Entry 4C5S (X-ray diffraction, 1.85 A resolution); this record covers chains B and D of the 4 polymer chains in the assembly.

Chain B (and D):
Name: Phenylalanine ammonia-lyase
From: Taxus wallichiana VAR. chinensis
Notes: EC 4.3.1.24; chain D of this document is another copy of the same molecule, construct and numbering; everything in this record applies to it too
UniProt: Q68G84 (Q68G84_TAXWC); aligned to UniProt positions 1-687 over residues 1-687
Amino-acid sequence (705 residues; each row starts with the number of its first residue; note: 2 numbers in that range are skipped by the numbering (no residue carries them; nothing is unmodelled there); numbers below 1 keep their minus sign (Met-19 is residue -19)):
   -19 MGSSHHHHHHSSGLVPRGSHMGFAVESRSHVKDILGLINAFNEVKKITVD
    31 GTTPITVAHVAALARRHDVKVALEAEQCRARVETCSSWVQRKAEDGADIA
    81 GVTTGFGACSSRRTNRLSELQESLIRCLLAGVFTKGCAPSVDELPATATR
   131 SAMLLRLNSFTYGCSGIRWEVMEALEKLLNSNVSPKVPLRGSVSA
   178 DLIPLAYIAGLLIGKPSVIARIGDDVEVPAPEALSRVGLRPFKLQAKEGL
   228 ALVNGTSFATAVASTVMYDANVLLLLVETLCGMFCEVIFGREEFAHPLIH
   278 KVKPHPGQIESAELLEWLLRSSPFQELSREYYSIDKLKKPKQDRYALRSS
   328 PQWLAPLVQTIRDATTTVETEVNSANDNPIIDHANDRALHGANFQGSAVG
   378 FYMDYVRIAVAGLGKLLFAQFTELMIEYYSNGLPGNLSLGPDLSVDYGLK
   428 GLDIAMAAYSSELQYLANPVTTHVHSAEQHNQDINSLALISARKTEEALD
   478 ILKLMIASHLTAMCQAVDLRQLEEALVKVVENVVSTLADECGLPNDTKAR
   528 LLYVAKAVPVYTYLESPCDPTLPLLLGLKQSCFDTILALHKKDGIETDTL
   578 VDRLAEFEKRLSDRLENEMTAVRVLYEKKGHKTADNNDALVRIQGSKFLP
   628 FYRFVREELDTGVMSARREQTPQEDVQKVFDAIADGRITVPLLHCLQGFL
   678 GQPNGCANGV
Not modelled in the structure: -19 to 8, 115-122, 568-573, 606-617, 678-687
Glycans and other covalent adducts: covalent link Ala175-Asp178; (3S)-3-amino-2,2-difluoro-3-phenylpropanoic acid (BQ7) linked to Ala175
Modified / non-standard residues: Ala175 ({2-[(1S)-1-aminoethyl]-4-methylidene-5-oxo-4,5-dihydro-1H-imidazol-1-yl}acetic acid; MDO)
Differences from the reference sequence: expression tag (-19 to 0); chromophore (175, 175, 175); engineered mutation Ala80 (Tyr in P42212)
Residues lining bound ligands:
  - BQ7 ((3S)-3-amino-2,2-difluoro-3-phenylpropanoic acid), molecule 1: Phe86, Gly87, Leu104, Leu179, Leu227, Asn231, Asn355, Phe371, Glu455, Gln459
  - BQ7, molecule 2: Gln319, Tyr322, Arg325
Curated features (UniProtKB/Swiss-Prot):
  - binding site ((E)-cinnamate): Asn231, Gln319, Arg325, Asn355, Lys427, Glu455, Asn458
  - cross-link: Ala175 (5-imidazolinone (Ala-Gly))

How chain B and chain D interact:
Pairs across the interface (174):
  Gly85(B) - Tyr424(D)
  Phe86(B) - Tyr424(D)
  Cys89(B) - Asn413(D)
  Cys89(B) - Tyr424(D)  hydrophobic
  Cys89(B) - Lys427(D)
  Arg92(B) - Leu420(D)
  Arg92(B) - Glu542(D)  salt bridge
  Thr94(B) - Ser421(D)  hydrogen bond
  Arg96(B) - Asp419(D)  salt bridge
  Arg96(B) - Val422(D)
  Glu99(B) - Val422(D)
  Leu100(B) - Ser421(D)
  Leu100(B) - Val422(D)
  Leu100(B) - Tyr424(D)
  Ser103(B) - Val422(D)
  Ser103(B) - Tyr424(D)
  Arg106(B) - Val422(D)  hydrogen bond (side chain-backbone)
  Arg106(B) - Ala643(D)
  Arg106(B) - Pro649(D)
  Cys107(B) - Tyr424(D)  hydrophobic
  Cys107(B) - Lys427(D)
  Cys107(B) - Gly428(D)
  Cys107(B) - Pro649(D)
  Leu109(B) - Thr648(D)
  Leu109(B) - Pro649(D)
  Leu109(B) - Gln650(D)  hydrogen bond (backbone-backbone)
  Ala110(B) - Gly428(D)
  Ala110(B) - Leu429(D)
  Ala110(B) - Gln650(D)
  Gly111(B) - Gln650(D)
  Val112(B) - Leu481(D)  hydrophobic
  Val112(B) - Val653(D)  hydrophobic
  Val112(B) - Gln654(D)
  Val112(B) - Phe657(D)  hydrophobic
  Phe113(B) - Gln650(D)
  Phe113(B) - Gln654(D)  hydrogen bond (backbone-side chain)
  Thr114(B) - Leu481(D)
  Thr114(B) - Phe657(D)
  Arg170(B) - Tyr436(D)
  Arg170(B) - Glu439(D)  salt bridge
  Arg170(B) - Glu474(D)  salt bridge
  Arg170(B) - Ile478(D)
  Gly171(B) - Ile431(D)
  Gly171(B) - Ala432(D)
  Gly171(B) - Ala435(D)
  Ser172(B) - Ala435(D)
  Val173(B) - Ile431(D)
  Val173(B) - Ala435(D)
  Leu179(B) - Ile431(D)  hydrophobic
  Ile180(B) - Gly428(D)
  Ile180(B) - Ala432(D)  hydrophobic
  Tyr184(B) - Gln650(D)  hydrogen bond
  Ser194(B) - Thr648(D)
  Ser194(B) - Glu651(D)
  Lys392(B) - His452(D)  hydrogen bond
  Phe395(B) - His452(D)
  Phe395(B) - Ser453(D)
  Thr399(B) - His457(D)
  Met402(B) - Gln456(D)  hydrogen bond (backbone-side chain)
  Ile403(B) - Gln456(D)
  Ile403(B) - His457(D)
  Glu404(B) - Gln456(D)
  Gly412(B) - Gln456(D)
  Asn413(B) - Cys89(D)
  Asn413(B) - Gln456(D)  hydrogen bond
  Asp419(B) - Arg96(D)  salt bridge
  Leu420(B) - Arg92(D)
  Ser421(B) - Arg92(D)
  Ser421(B) - Thr94(D)  hydrogen bond
  Ser421(B) - Leu100(D)
  Val422(B) - Arg96(D)
  Val422(B) - Glu99(D)
  Val422(B) - Leu100(D)
  Val422(B) - Ser103(D)
  Val422(B) - Arg106(D)  hydrogen bond (backbone-side chain)
  Tyr424(B) - Gly85(D)
  Tyr424(B) - Phe86(D)  hydrophobic
  Tyr424(B) - Cys89(D)  hydrophobic
  Tyr424(B) - Leu100(D)
  Tyr424(B) - Ser103(D)
  Tyr424(B) - Cys107(D)  hydrophobic
  Lys427(B) - Phe86(D)
  Lys427(B) - Cys89(D)
  Lys427(B) - Cys107(D)
  Lys427(B) - Glu455(D)  salt bridge
  Lys427(B) - Gln456(D)  hydrogen bond
  Gly428(B) - Cys107(D)
  Gly428(B) - Ile180(D)
  Leu429(B) - Ala110(D)
  Asp430(B) - Glu455(D)
  Asp430(B) - Gln456(D)  hydrogen bond (side chain-backbone)
  Ile431(B) - Gly171(D)
  Ile431(B) - Leu179(D)  hydrophobic
  Ile431(B) - Glu455(D)
  Ala432(B) - Gly171(D)
  Ala432(B) - Ile180(D)  hydrophobic
  Ala434(B) - Ala454(D)  hydrophobic
  Ala435(B) - Gly171(D)
  Ala435(B) - Ser172(D)
  Ala435(B) - Val173(D)
  Ala435(B) - Ile467(D)
  Tyr436(B) - Arg170(D)
  Tyr436(B) - Gly171(D)
  Ser437(B) - His452(D)  hydrogen bond
  Ser438(B) - His450(D)  hydrogen bond (side chain-backbone)
  Ser438(B) - His452(D)  hydrogen bond
  Ser438(B) - Leu464(D)
  Glu439(B) - Arg170(D)  salt bridge
  Glu439(B) - Arg470(D)  salt bridge
  Glu439(B) - Lys471(D)  salt bridge
  Gln441(B) - His450(D)
  Gln441(B) - His452(D)
  Tyr442(B) - Leu443(D)  hydrogen bond (side chain-backbone)
  Tyr442(B) - Asn445(D)
  Tyr442(B) - Pro446(D)
  Tyr442(B) - Val447(D)  hydrophobic
  Tyr442(B) - His450(D)
  Tyr442(B) - Lys471(D)
  Leu443(B) - Tyr442(D)  hydrogen bond (backbone-side chain)
  Asn445(B) - Tyr442(D)
  Asn445(B) - Asn445(D)
  Pro446(B) - Tyr442(D)
  Val447(B) - Tyr442(D)  hydrophobic
  His450(B) - Ser438(D)  hydrogen bond (backbone-side chain)
  His450(B) - Gln441(D)
  His450(B) - Tyr442(D)
  His452(B) - Lys392(D)  hydrogen bond
  His452(B) - Phe395(D)
  His452(B) - Ser437(D)  hydrogen bond
  His452(B) - Ser438(D)  hydrogen bond
  His452(B) - Gln441(D)
  Ser453(B) - Phe395(D)
  Ala454(B) - Ala434(D)  hydrophobic
  Glu455(B) - Lys427(D)  salt bridge
  Glu455(B) - Asp430(D)
  Glu455(B) - Ile431(D)
  Gln456(B) - Met402(D)  hydrogen bond (side chain-backbone)
  Gln456(B) - Ile403(D)
  Gln456(B) - Glu404(D)
  Gln456(B) - Gly412(D)
  Gln456(B) - Asn413(D)  hydrogen bond
  Gln456(B) - Lys427(D)  hydrogen bond
  Gln456(B) - Asp430(D)  hydrogen bond (backbone-side chain)
  His457(B) - Thr399(D)
  His457(B) - Ile403(D)
  Leu464(B) - Ser438(D)
  Ile467(B) - Ala435(D)
  Arg470(B) - Glu439(D)  salt bridge
  Lys471(B) - Glu439(D)  salt bridge
  Lys471(B) - Tyr442(D)
  Lys471(B) - Glu474(D)  salt bridge
  Glu474(B) - Arg170(D)  salt bridge
  Glu474(B) - Lys471(D)  salt bridge
  Ile478(B) - Arg170(D)
  Leu481(B) - Val112(D)  hydrophobic
  Leu481(B) - Thr114(D)
  Glu542(B) - Arg92(D)  salt bridge
  Ala643(B) - Arg106(D)
  Thr648(B) - Leu109(D)
  Thr648(B) - Ser194(D)
  Pro649(B) - Arg106(D)
  Pro649(B) - Cys107(D)
  Pro649(B) - Leu109(D)
  Gln650(B) - Leu109(D)  hydrogen bond (backbone-backbone)
  Gln650(B) - Ala110(D)
  Gln650(B) - Gly111(D)
  Gln650(B) - Phe113(D)
  Gln650(B) - Tyr184(D)  hydrogen bond
  Glu651(B) - Ser194(D)
  Val653(B) - Val112(D)  hydrophobic
  Gln654(B) - Val112(D)
  Gln654(B) - Phe113(D)  hydrogen bond (side chain-backbone)
  Phe657(B) - Val112(D)  hydrophobic
  Phe657(B) - Thr114(D)
Other interface residues (no listed pair), chain B (87 interface residues in all): Ala88, Arg93, Leu108, Arg384, Tyr406, Asp423, Gln459, Asp658
Other interface residues (no listed pair), chain D (88 interface residues in all): Ala88, Arg93, Leu108, Arg384, Tyr406, Asp423, Gly425, Gln459, Asp658

Summary:
87 residues of chain B and 88 residues of chain D are in contact; the contacts include 28 hydrogen bonds and
16 salt bridges. Polar pairs include Arg92(B)-Glu542(D), Arg96(B)-Asp419(D) and Arg170(B)-Glu439(D). Bound to
chain B: compound BQ7. Covalently linked compound BQ7: at Ala175(B).
Chain B and chain D are both Phenylalanine ammonia-lyase (Taxus wallichiana VAR. chinensis); the structure,
Structural Investigations into the Stereochemistry and Activity of a Phenylalanine-2,3-Aminomutase from Taxus
chinensis, was determined by X-ray diffraction (same publication as 4C5R, 4C5U, 4C6G and 4CQ5).
